Entry 8VNZ (electron microscopy, 3.50 A resolution); this record covers chains A and C of the 6 polymer chains in the assembly.

# Chain A
Protein: Polycomb protein SUZ12
Organism: Homo sapiens
UniProtKB: Q15022 (SUZ12_HUMAN); residue numbers follow UniProt; this construct covers 1-739
Amino-acid sequence (739 residues; each row starts with the number of its first residue):
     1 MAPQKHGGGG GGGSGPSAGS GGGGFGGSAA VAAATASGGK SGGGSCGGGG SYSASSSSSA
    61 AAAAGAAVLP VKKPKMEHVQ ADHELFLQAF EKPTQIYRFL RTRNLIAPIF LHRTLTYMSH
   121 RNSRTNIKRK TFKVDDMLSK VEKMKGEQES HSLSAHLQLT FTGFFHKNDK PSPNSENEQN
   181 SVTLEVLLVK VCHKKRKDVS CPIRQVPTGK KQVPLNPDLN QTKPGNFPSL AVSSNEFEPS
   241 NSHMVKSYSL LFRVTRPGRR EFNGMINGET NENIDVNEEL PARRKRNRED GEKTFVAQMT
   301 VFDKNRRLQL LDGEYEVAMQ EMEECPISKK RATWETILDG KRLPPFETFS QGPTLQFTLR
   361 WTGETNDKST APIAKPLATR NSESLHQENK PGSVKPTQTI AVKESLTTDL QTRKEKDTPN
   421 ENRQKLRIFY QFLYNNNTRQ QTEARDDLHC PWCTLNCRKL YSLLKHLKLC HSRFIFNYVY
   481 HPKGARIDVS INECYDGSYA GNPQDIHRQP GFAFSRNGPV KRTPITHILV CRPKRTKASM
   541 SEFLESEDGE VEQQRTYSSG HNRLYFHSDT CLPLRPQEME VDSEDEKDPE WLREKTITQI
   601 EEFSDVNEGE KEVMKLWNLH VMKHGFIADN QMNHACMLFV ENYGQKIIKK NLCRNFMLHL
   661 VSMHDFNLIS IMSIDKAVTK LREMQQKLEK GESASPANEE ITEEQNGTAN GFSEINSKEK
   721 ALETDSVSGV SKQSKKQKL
Disordered / not traced: 1-80, 153-155, 168-181, 224-227, 255-294, 323-350, 363-425, 545-555, 683-739

# Chain C
Protein: Histone-lysine N-methyltransferase EZH2
Organism: Homo sapiens
Notes: EC 2.1.1.356
UniProtKB: Q15910 (EZH2_HUMAN); numbering as in UniProt (aligned over 1-746)
Amino-acid sequence (746 residues; each row starts with the number of its first residue):
     1 MGQTGKKSEK GPVCWRKRVK SEYMRLRQLK RFRRADEVKS MFSSNRQKIL ERTEILNQEW
    61 KQRRIQPVHI LTSVSSLRGT RECSVTSDLD FPTQVIPLKT LNAVASVPIM YSWSPLQQNF
   121 MVEDETVLHN IPYMGDEVLD QDGTFIEELI KNYDGKVHGD RECGFINDEI FVELVNALGQ
   181 YNDDDDDDDG DDPEEREEKQ KDLEDHRDDK ESRPPRKFPS DKIFEAISSM FPDKGTAEEL
   241 KEKYKELTEQ QLPGALPPEC TPNIDGPNAK SVQREQSLHS FHTLFCRRCF KYDCFLHPFH
   301 ATPNTYKRKN TETALDNKPC GPQCYQHLEG AKEFAAALTA ERIKTPPKRP GGRRRGRLPN
   361 NSSRPSTPTI NVLESKDTDS DREAGTETGG ENNDKEEEEK KDETSSSSEA NSRCQTPIKM
   421 KPNIEPPENV EWSGAEASMF RVLIGTYYDN FCAIARLIGT KTCRQVYEFR VKESSIIAPA
   481 PAEDVDTPPR KKKRKHRLWA AHCRKIQLKK DGSSNHVYNY QPCDHPRQPC DSSCPCVIAQ
   541 NFCEKFCQCS SECQNRFPGC RCKAQCNTKQ CPCYLAVREC DPDLCLTCGA ADHWDSKNVS
   601 CKNCSIQRGS KKHLLLAPSD VAGWGIFIKD PVQKNEFISE YCGEIISQDE ADRRGKVYDK
   661 YMCSFLFNLN NDFVVDATRK GNKIRFANHS VNPNCYAKVM MVNGDHRIGI FAKRAIQTGE
   721 ELFFDYRYSQ ADALKYVGIE REMEIP
Disordered / not traced: 1-16, 182-219, 340-425
Curated features (UniProtKB/Swiss-Prot):
  - region: Lys39 to Val68 (Interaction with EED)
  - modified residue: Ser21 (Phosphoserine), Ser76 (Phosphoserine), Thr339 (Phosphothreonine), Thr345 (Phosphothreonine), Ser363 (Phosphoserine), Ser366 (Phosphoserine), Thr367 (Phosphothreonine), Thr487 (Phosphothreonine)
  - glycosylation: Ser75 (O-linked (GlcNAc) serine)
  - cross-link: Lys634 (Glycyl lysine isopeptide (Lys-Gly) (interchain with G-Cter in SUMO2))
  - natural variant: Pro132 (P132S: In WVS), Tyr133 (Y133C: In WVS), Met134 (M134T: In WVS), Tyr153 (deletion: In WVS), Lys156 (K156E: In WVS), Asp185 (D185H: Decreased histone methyltransferase activity), His279 (H279R: In WVS), Cys571 (C571W: Found in a patient with myelodysplastic syndrome and myelodysplastic-myeloproliferative neoplasms), Val621 (V621M: In WVS; uncertain significance), Tyr641 (Y641C: In a patient with diffuse large B-cell lymphoma; Y641F: Found in a patient with follicular lymphoma; Y641H: Found in patients with follicular lymphoma ...), Tyr658 (Y658N: In WVS), Ala677 (A677G: Found in a patient with B-cell lymphoma; A677T: In WVS), 8 further natural variant entries in UniProt
  - mutagenesis: Ser21 (S21A: Enhances methyltransferase activity towards 'Lys-27' of histone H3 and abrogates phosphorylation by PKB/AKT1 ...), Ser75 (S75A: Reduced protein stability), Thr345 (T345A: Impaired CDK1- and CDK-2 mediated phosphorylation and subsequent gene silencing. Altered EZH2-mediated cell proliferation and migration), Cys588 (C588Y: Strongly impairs methyltransferase activity towards 'Lys-27' of histone H3), Phe667 (F667I: Strongly decreases histone methyltransferase activity), His689 (H689A: Abrogates methyltransferase activity)
Disulfides: Cys523-Cys534
Ligand contacts: S-adenosylhomocysteine (SAH): Val621, Ala622, Gly623, Trp624, Gly625, Met662, Cys663, Ser664, Phe665, Arg685, Phe686, Ala687, Asn688, His689, Phe723, Tyr726, Tyr736, Val737, Ile739
From the paper describing this entry:
  - conformationally variable residues (helix shift): Arg504, Gln507

# Interface between chain A and chain C
Contacting residue pairs (99; chain A residue first):
  Ile506(A) with Ala105(C), hydrophobic
  His507(A) with Ala105(C), hydrogen bond (side chain-backbone)
  Pro510(A) with Asn102(C)
  His561(A) with Thr718(C)
  Arg563(A) with Ala617(C); Pro618(C); Phe627(C); Gly719(C), hydrogen bond (side chain-backbone)
  Leu564(A) with Ala617(C); Pro618(C)
  Tyr565(A) with Leu615(C), hydrophobic; Leu616(C); Ala617(C), hydrophobic; Phe627(C), hydrophobic; Gly719(C)
  Phe566(A) with Val107(C), hydrophobic; Leu616(C), hydrogen bond (backbone-backbone); Pro618(C); Trp624(C), hydrophobic
  His567(A) with Leu616(C)
  Ser568(A) with Trp113(C); Leu616(C); Lys683(C)
  Cys571(A) with Met110(C), hydrophobic
  Met579(A) with Leu615(C), hydrophobic
  Glu580(A) with His613(C)
  Ser583(A) with His613(C); Lys683(C), hydrogen bond (backbone-side chain)
  Glu584(A) with Lys683(C)
  Asp585(A) with Gln117(C); Lys683(C), salt bridge
  Glu586(A) with Gln117(C), hydrogen bond (backbone-side chain)
  Lys587(A) with Gln117(C); Gln118(C)
  Pro589(A) with Pro115(C)
  Trp591(A) with Ser114(C); Pro115(C), hydrogen bond (side chain-backbone); Leu116(C), hydrophobic
  Leu592(A) with Phe295(C), hydrophobic
  Ile600(A) with Asp293(C)
  Phe603(A) with Leu284(C), hydrophobic; Asp293(C)
  Ser604(A) with Gly254(C); Ala255(C); Leu256(C)
  Asp605(A) with Gly254(C); Ser280(C)
  Val606(A) with Ala255(C); Leu256(C)
  Asn607(A) with Ala255(C), hydrogen bond (side chain-backbone); Leu256(C); Pro262(C)
  Gly609(A) with Asn263(C)
  Glu610(A) with Asn263(C); Ile264(C)
  Met614(A) with Phe281(C), hydrophobic; Leu284(C), hydrophobic; Tyr292(C), hydrophobic; Asp293(C)
  Trp617(A) with Phe290(C); Tyr292(C)
  Asn618(A) with Lys291(C); Tyr292(C)
  Val621(A) with Lys291(C)
  Met622(A) with Lys291(C)
  Ile627(A) with Phe290(C); Gln607(C)
  Ala628(A) with Pro582(C), hydrophobic; Asp583(C)
  Asp629(A) with Phe290(C); Lys545(C); Asp583(C), hydrogen bond (backbone-side chain)
  Asn630(A) with Asp583(C), hydrogen bond (backbone-side chain)
  Met632(A) with Phe290(C), hydrophobic
  Arg654(A) with Asp265(C); Met439(C)
  Asn655(A) with Asp265(C), hydrogen bond (backbone-side chain)
  Met657(A) with Leu457(C), hydrophobic
  Leu658(A) with Phe281(C)
  His659(A) with Phe281(C); Tyr292(C), hydrogen bond
  Val661(A) with Arg274(C); Leu278(C), hydrophobic; Val442(C), hydrophobic
  Ser662(A) with Phe281(C); His282(C), hydrogen bond
  Met663(A) with Phe285(C), hydrophobic
  Asp665(A) with Arg274(C), salt bridge; Leu278(C); His282(C), salt bridge; Asn304(C); Thr446(C)
  Phe666(A) with Phe285(C), hydrophobic; Arg287(C), hydrogen bond (backbone-side chain); Asn304(C)
  Asn667(A) with Lys307(C); Arg308(C)
  Leu668(A) with Phe290(C), hydrophobic
  Val678(A) with Leu457(C), hydrophobic
Other interface residues (no listed pair), chain A (62 interface residues in all): Gly560, Asp582, Lys595, Gln599, Val613, Gln631, Leu652, His664, Ile671, Asp675
Other interface residues (no listed pair), chain C (63 interface residues in all): Phe120, Pro257, Leu443, Tyr447, Arg456, Phe546, Ala591, Trp594, Lys629, Lys680, Asn682, Asn703

# Summary
The interface between chain A and chain C involves 62 residues on one side and 63 on the other, with 13
hydrogen bonds and 3 salt bridges. Polar pairs include Asp585(A)-Lys683(C), Asp665(A)-Arg274(C) and
Asp665(A)-His282(C). Ligands of chain C: S-adenosylhomocysteine. The paper reports conformational variability
at Arg504(C) and Gln507(C).
Here chain A is Polycomb protein SUZ12 and chain C is Histone-lysine N-methyltransferase EZH2, both from Homo
sapiens. Entry 8VNZ (PRC2_AJ1-450 bound to H3K36me3-modified nucleosome with histone H3 tail disengaged) was
determined by electron microscopy together with 8VMI, 8VMJ, 8VML, 8VMN, 8VNV, 8VO0 and 8VOB from the same
study.
